4QZF - chains A and D of the 4 polymer chains in the assembly; structure by X-ray diffraction, 2.60 A resolution.

[Chain A]
Molecule: DNA nucleotidylexotransferase
From: Mus musculus
Notes: EC 2.7.7.31
UniProt: P09838 (TDT_MOUSE); the construct lacks a stretch of the UniProt sequence, so the offset changes along the chain: 132-482 = UniProt 132-482; 483-510 = UniProt 503-530
Sequence (400 residues; row label = number of the first residue in the row):
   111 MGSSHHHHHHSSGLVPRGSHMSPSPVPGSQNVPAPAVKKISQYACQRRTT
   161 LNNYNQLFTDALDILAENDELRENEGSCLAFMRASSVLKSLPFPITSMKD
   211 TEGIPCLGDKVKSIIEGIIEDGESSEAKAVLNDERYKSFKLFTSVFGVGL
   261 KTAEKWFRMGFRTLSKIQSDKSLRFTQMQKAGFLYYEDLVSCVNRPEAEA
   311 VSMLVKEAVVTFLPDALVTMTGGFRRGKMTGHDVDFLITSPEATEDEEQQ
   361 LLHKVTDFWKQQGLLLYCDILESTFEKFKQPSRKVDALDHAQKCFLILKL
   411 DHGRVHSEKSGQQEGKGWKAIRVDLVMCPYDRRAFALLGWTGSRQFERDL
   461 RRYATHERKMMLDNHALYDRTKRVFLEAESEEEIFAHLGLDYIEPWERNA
Not modelled in the structure: 111-146, 382-401, 417-424
Construct notes: expression tag (111-131); engineered mutation Ala401 (Phe in P09838)
Ion coordination: Na+: Thr253, Val255, Val258 (shared with 1 residue of chain U); Mg2+ site 1: Asp343, Asp345 (together with 2',3'-dideoxycytidine 5'-triphosphate); Mg2+ site 2: Asp343, Asp434 (together with 2',3'-dideoxycytidine 5'-triphosphate)
Small-molecule neighbours: 2',3'-dideoxycytidine 5'-triphosphate (DCT): Gly332, Gly333, Arg336, Lys338, Thr340, Gly341, His342, Asp343, Asp345, Gly449, Trp450, Thr451, Gly452, Ser453, Arg454, Glu457, Arg461
Swiss-Prot annotation at these positions:
  - region: Val258 to Thr262 (Involved in DNA binding)
  - binding site (a 2'-deoxyribonucleoside 5'-triphosphate): Gly333 to Lys338, His342 to Asp345, Gly449, Trp450
  - binding site (Mg(2+)): Asp343, Asp345, Asp434
  - modified residue: Ser134 (Phosphoserine)
What the authors report for this chain:
  - conformationally variable residues (order/disorder transition): Asp396 to Leu398
  - mutagenesis - L398A, F405A: decreased catalytic activity
  - mutagenesis - R461A: abolished catalytic activity
  - mutagenesis - F401A: abolished catalytic activity on in trans

[Chain D]
Molecule: 6-nt DNA strand
Sequence (6 nucleotides; each row starts with the number of its first residue):
     1 AAAAAC

[Interface between chain A and chain D]
Residue-residue contacts (15; chain A residue first):
  Gln152(A) with DA3(D), phosphate contact; DA4(D), phosphate contact
  Gly186(A) with DA1(D), base contact
  Ser187(A) with DA1(D), sugar contact
  Ala190(A) with DA1(D), base contact
  Pro215(A) with DA3(D), phosphate contact
  Cys216(A) with DA2(D), phosphate contact; DA3(D), hydrogen bond to the phosphate
  Leu217(A) with DA3(D), phosphate contact
  Gly218(A) with DA2(D), hydrogen bond to the phosphate
  Asp219(A) with DA2(D), phosphate contact
  Lys220(A) with DA1(D), phosphate contact; DA2(D), hydrogen bond to the phosphate
  Val221(A) with DA1(D), phosphate contact; DA2(D), hydrogen bond to the phosphate
Other interface residues (no listed pair), chain A (12 interface residues in all): Phe191

[In short]
Chain A and chain D form an interface of 12 and 4 residues respectively, with 4 hydrogen bonds. Polar contacts
include Cys216(A)-DA3(D), Gly218(A)-DA2(D) and Lys220(A)-DA2(D). Bound to chain A: 2',3'-dideoxycytidine
5'-triphosphate. The paper reports that L398A and F405A of chain A reduce catalytic activity; conformational
variability at Asp396(A); 4 substitutions were tested in all.
Here chain A is DNA nucleotidylexotransferase (Mus musculus) and chain D is a 6-nt DNA strand. Entry 4QZF
(Mouse Tdt, F401A mutant, in complex with a DSB substrate, C-A base pair) was determined by X-ray diffraction,
deposited together with 4QZ8, 4QZ9, 4QZA, 4QZB, 4QZC, 4QZD and 4 further entries.
